PDB entry 8WI8 | electron microscopy, 2.70 A resolution | chains 7 and A of the 28 polymer chains in the assembly

# Chain 7
Name: 50S ribosomal protein L34
Organism: Mycolicibacterium smegmatis MC2 155
UniProtKB: A0R7K0 (RL34_MYCS2); residue numbers follow UniProt; this construct covers 1-47
Amino-acid sequence (47 residues; each row starts with the number of its first residue):
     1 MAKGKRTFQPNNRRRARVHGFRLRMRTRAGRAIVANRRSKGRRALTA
Not modelled in the structure: 1

# Chain A
Molecule: 23S rRNA
Organism: Mycolicibacterium smegmatis MC2 155
Sequence (3119 nucleotides; row label = number of the first residue in the row):
     2 AAGUGUUUAAGGGCGCAUGGUGGAUGCCUUGGCACUGGGAGCCGAUGAAG
    52 GACGUAGGAGGCUGCGAUAAGCCUCGGGGAGCUGUCAACCGAGCGUUGAU
   102 CCGAGGAUGUCCGAAUGGGGAAACCCGGCACGAGUGAUGUCGUGUCACCA
   152 GGCGCUGAAUAUAUAGGCGUCUGGGGGGAACGCGGGGAAGUGAAACAUCU
   202 CAGUACCCGUAGGAAGAGAAAACAAAAUGUGAUUCCGUGAGUAGUGGCGA
   252 GCGAAAGCGGAGGAUGGCUAAACCGUAUGCAUGUGAUACCGGGUAGGGGU
   302 UGUGUGUGCGGGGUUGUGGGACCUAUCUUUCCGGCUCUACCUGGCUGGAG
   352 GGCAGUGAGAAAAUGUUGUGGUUAGCGGAAAUGGCUUGGGAUGGCCUGCC
   402 GUAGACGGUGAGAGCCCGGUACGUGAAAACCCGACGUCUGUCUUGAUGGU
   452 GUUCCCGAGUAGCAGCGGGCCCGUGGAAUCUGCUGUGAAUCUGCCGGGAC
   502 CACCCGGUAAGCCUGAAUACUUCCCAGUGACCGAUAGCGGAUUAGUACCG
   552 UGAGGGAAUGGUGAAAAGUACCCCGGGAGGGGAGUGAAAGAGUACCUGAA
   602 ACCGUGCGCUUACAAUCCGUCAGAGCCCUCGACGUGUCGUGGGGUGAUGG
   652 CGUGCCUUUUGAAGAAUGAGCCUGCGAGUCAGGGACAUGUCGCGAGGUUA
   702 ACCCGGGUGGGGUAGCCGCAGCGAAAGCGAGUCUGAAUAGGGCGUAUCCA
   752 CACAAGAGUGUGUGGUGUAGUGGUGUGUUCUGGACCCGAAGCGGAGUGAU
   802 CUACCCAUGGCCAGGGUGAAGCGCGGGUAAGACCGCGUGGAGGCCCGAAC
   852 CCACUUAGGUUGAAGACUGAGGGGAUGAGCUGUGGGUAGGGGUGAAAGGC
   902 CAAUCAAACUCCGUGAUAGCUGGUUCUCCCCGAAAUGCAUUUAGGUGCAG
   952 CGUCGCAUGUUUCUUGCCGGAGGUAGAGCUACUGGAUGGCCGAUGGGCCC
  1002 CACAGGGUUACUGACGUCAGCCAAACUCCGAAUGCCGGUAAGUCCAAGAG
  1052 UGCGGCAGUGAGACGGCGGGGGAUAAGCUCCGUGCGUCGAGAGGGAAACA
  1102 GCCCAGAUCGCCGGCUAAGGCCCCUAAGCGUGUGCUAAGUGGAAAAGGAU
  1152 GUGCAGUCGCGAAGACAACCAGGAGGUUGGCUUAGAAGCAGCCACCCUUG
  1202 AAAGAGUGCGUAAUAGCUCACUGGUCAAGUGAUUGUGCGCCGAUAAUGUA
  1252 GCGGGGCUCAAGCACACCGCCGAAGCCGCGGCAGCCAACGUGUUGGCUGG
  1302 GUAGGGGAGCGUCCUGCAUCCGGUGAAGCCGCCGAGUGAUCGAGUGGUGG
  1352 AGGGUGUGGGAGUGAGAAUGCAGGCAUGAGUAGCGAUUAGGCAAGUGAGA
  1402 ACCUUGCCCGCCGAAAGACCAAGGGUUCCUGGGCCAGGCCAGUCCGCCCA
  1452 GGGUGAGUCGGGACCUAAGGCGAGGCCGACAGGCGUAGUCGAUGGACAAC
  1502 GGGUUGAUAUUCCCGUACCCGUGUAUGUGCGUCCAUGAUGAAUCAGCGGU
  1552 ACUAACCAUCCAAAACCACCGUGACCGCACCUUUCGGGGUGUGGCGUUGG
  1602 UGGGGCUGCAUGGGACCUUCGUUGGUAGUAGUCAAGCGAUGGGGUGACGC
  1652 AGGAAGGUAGCCGUACCGGUCAGUGGUAAUACCGGGGUAAGCCUGUAGGG
  1702 AGUCAGAUAGGUAAAUCCGUCUGGCAUAUAUCCUGAGAGGUGAUGCAUAG
  1752 CCGAGUGAGGCGAAUUCGGUGAUCCUAUGCUGCCGAGAAAAGCCUCUAGC
  1802 GAGGACAUACACGGCCCGUACCCCAAACCAACACAGGUGGUCAGGUAGAG
  1852 AAUACUAAGGCGUACGAGUGAACUAUGGUUAAGGAACUCGGCAAAAUGCC
  1902 CCCGUAACUUCGGGAGAAGGGGGACCCACAUGGCGUGUAAGCCUUUACGG
  1952 CCCAAGCGUGAGUGGGUGGCACAAACCAGUGAGAAGCGACUGUUUACUAA
  2002 AAACACAGGUCCGUGCGAAGUCGCAAGACGAUGUAUACGGACUGACGCCU
  2052 GCCCGGUGCUGGAAGGUUAAGAGGACCCGUUAACUCCCUUUGGGGGUGAA
  2102 GCGGAGAAUUUAAGCCCCAGUAAACGGCGGUGGUAACUAUAACCAUCCUA
  2152 AGGUAGCGAAAUUCCUUGUCGGGUAAGUUCCGACCUGCACGAAUGGCGUA
  2202 ACGACUUCUCAACUGUCUCAACCAUAGACUCGGCGAAAUUGCACUACGAG
  2252 UAAAGAUGCUCGUUACGCGCGGCAGGACGAAAAGACCCCGGGACCUUCAC
  2302 UACAACUUGGUAUUGGUGCUCGAUACGGUUUGUGUAGGAUAGGUGGGAGA
  2352 CUGUGAAGCUCACACGCCAGUGUGGGUGGAGUCGUUGUUGAAAUACCACU
  2402 CUGAUCGUAUUGGGCCUCUAACCUCGGACCGUAUAUCCGGUUCAGGGACA
  2452 GUGCCUGGUGGGUAGUUUAACUGGGGCGGUUGCCUCCUAAAAUGUAACGG
  2502 AGGCGCCCAAAGGUUCCCUCAACCUGGACGGCAAUCAGGUGUUGAGUGUA
  2552 AGUGCACAAGGGAGCUUGACUGCGAGACGGACAUGUCGAGCAGGGACGAA
  2602 AGUCGGGACUAGUGAUCCGGCACCUCUGAGUGGAAGGGGUGUCGCUCAAC
  2652 GGAUAAAAGGUACCCCGGGGAUAACAGGCUGAUCUUCCCCAAGAGUCCAU
  2702 AUCGACGGGAUGGUUUGGCACCUCGAUGUCGGCUCGUCGCAUCCUGGGGC
  2752 UGGAGCAGGUCCCAAGGGUUGGGCUGUUCGCCCAUUAAAGCGGCACGCGA
  2802 GCUGGGUUUAGAACGUCGUGAGACAGUUCGGUCUCUAUCCGCCGCGCGCG
  2852 UCAGAAGCUUGAGGAAACCUGUCCCUAGUACGAGAGGACCGGGACGGACG
  2902 AACCUCUGGUAUACCAGUUGUCCCACCAGGGGCACGGCUGGAUAGCCACG
  2952 UUCGGACAGGAUAACCGCUGAAAGCAUCUAAGCGGGAAACCUCUUCCAAG
  3002 ACCAGGCUUCUCACCCUCUAGGAGGGAUAAGGCCCCCCGCAGACCACGGG
  3052 AUUGAUAGACCAGACCUGGAAGCCUAGUAAUAGGUGCAGGGAACUGGCAC
  3102 UAACCGGCCGAAAACUUAC
Not modelled in the structure: 1171-1220, 1564-1607

# Chain 7 / chain A interface
Pairs across the interface (86; chain 7 residue first):
  Ala-2(7) / A854(A)  base contact
  Ala-2(7) / C868(A)  sugar contact
  Ala-2(7) / U869(A)  phosphate contact
  Ala-2(7) / G1837(A)  phosphate contact
  Ala-2(7) / G1838(A)  sugar contact
  Lys-3(7) / U803(A)  salt bridge to the phosphate
  Lys-3(7) / C868(A)  phosphate contact
  Gly-4(7) / G1837(A)  hydrogen bond to the base
  Gly-4(7) / G1838(A)  sugar contact
  Lys-5(7) / C802(A)  salt bridge to the phosphate
  Lys-5(7) / U803(A)  salt bridge to the phosphate
  Lys-5(7) / G883(A)  salt bridge to the phosphate
  Arg-6(7) / C802(A)  sugar contact
  Arg-6(7) / A867(A)  salt bridge to the phosphate
  Arg-6(7) / A904(A)  base contact
  Arg-6(7) / C1830(A)  sugar contact
  Arg-6(7) / A1831(A)  sugar contact
  Thr-7(7) / U801(A)  hydrogen bond to the sugar
  Thr-7(7) / C802(A)  sugar contact
  Thr-7(7) / A903(A)  base contact
  Phe-8(7) / U552(A)  sugar contact
  Phe-8(7) / U801(A)  sugar contact
  Phe-8(7) / C1830(A)  hydrogen bond to the sugar
  Phe-8(7) / A1831(A)  phosphate contact
  Gln-9(7) / U801(A)  hydrogen bond to the sugar
  Gln-9(7) / C1830(A)  sugar contact
  Pro-10(7) / A1423(A)  sugar contact
  Pro-10(7) / G1424(A)  sugar contact
  Pro-10(7) / C1830(A)  sugar contact
  Asn-11(7) / U801(A)  base contact
  Asn-11(7) / G885(A)  hydrogen bond to the phosphate
  Asn-11(7) / G1424(A)  phosphate contact
  Asn-12(7) / G1424(A)  hydrogen bond to the phosphate
  Asn-12(7) / G1425(A)  hydrogen bond to the phosphate
  Arg-13(7) / A122(A)  base contact
  Arg-13(7) / G885(A)  phosphate contact
  Arg-13(7) / G1492(A)  hydrogen bond to the phosphate
  Arg-13(7) / A1493(A)  salt bridge to the phosphate
  Arg-14(7) / U801(A)  hydrogen bond to the base
  Arg-14(7) / G885(A)  salt bridge to the phosphate
  Arg-14(7) / G886(A)  salt bridge to the phosphate
  Arg-15(7) / U552(A)  hydrogen bond to the phosphate
  Arg-15(7) / G553(A)  salt bridge to the phosphate
  Arg-15(7) / U801(A)  base contact
  Ala-16(7) / A122(A)  sugar contact
  Ala-16(7) / A123(A)  phosphate contact
  Arg-17(7) / G886(A)  salt bridge to the phosphate
  Val-18(7) / G799(A)  phosphate contact
  His-19(7) / U552(A)  hydrogen bond to the base
  His-19(7) / G553(A)  sugar contact
  His-19(7) / G799(A)  salt bridge to the phosphate
  Gly-20(7) / A123(A)  phosphate contact
  Phe-21(7) / G114(A)  sugar contact
  Phe-21(7) / A123(A)  stacking on the base
  Arg-22(7) / G121(A)  hydrogen bond to the base
  Arg-22(7) / A122(A)  salt bridge to the phosphate
  Arg-22(7) / A123(A)  hydrogen bond to the phosphate
  Arg-24(7) / G553(A)  sugar contact
  Arg-24(7) / U798(A)  hydrogen bond to the phosphate
  Arg-24(7) / G799(A)  salt bridge to the phosphate
  Arg-26(7) / C1472(A)  sugar contact
  Arg-28(7) / C209(A)  salt bridge to the phosphate
  Arg-28(7) / G210(A)  salt bridge to the phosphate
  Arg-28(7) / A1482(A)  hydrogen bond to the phosphate
  Arg-28(7) / G1483(A)  salt bridge to the phosphate
  Ala-29(7) / G797(A)  sugar contact
  Ile-33(7) / G797(A)  sugar contact
  Ile-33(7) / U798(A)  sugar contact
  Ala-35(7) / G179(A)  phosphate contact
  Asn-36(7) / G555(A)  hydrogen bond to the phosphate
  Arg-37(7) / A554(A)  salt bridge to the phosphate
  Arg-37(7) / G555(A)  salt bridge to the phosphate
  Arg-38(7) / A50(A)  base contact
  Arg-38(7) / G51(A)  sugar contact
  Lys-40(7) / G546(A)  base contact
  Lys-40(7) / G556(A)  salt bridge to the phosphate
  Lys-40(7) / G557(A)  hydrogen bond to the base
  Gly-41(7) / G546(A)  sugar contact
  Gly-41(7) / U547(A)  phosphate contact
  Arg-42(7) / G546(A)  sugar contact
  Arg-42(7) / U547(A)  phosphate contact
  Arg-42(7) / G555(A)  hydrogen bond to the base
  Arg-42(7) / G556(A)  hydrogen bond to the base
  Arg-42(7) / G557(A)  hydrogen bond to the base
  Arg-43(7) / U547(A)  hydrogen bond to the phosphate
  Leu-45(7) / A123(A)  base contact
Also at the interface, not in a pair above, chain 7 (39 interface residues in all): Leu-23, Met-25, Thr-46, Ala-47
Also at the interface, not in a pair above, chain A (50 interface residues in all): A115, A548, A800, C853, G1471, C1829

# In short
The interface between chain 7 and chain A involves 39 residues on one side and 50 on the other, with 21
hydrogen bonds, 19 salt bridges and 1 aromatic stacking contact. Among the polar pairs are Gly-4(7)/G1837(A),
Arg-14(7)/U801(A) and His-19(7)/U552(A).
Chain 7 is 50S ribosomal protein L34 and chain A is 23S rRNA, both from Mycolicibacterium smegmatis MC2 155;
the structure, Cryo- EM structure of Mycobacterium smegmatis 50S ribosomal subunit (body 1) of 70S ribosome,
bS1 and ..., was determined by electron microscopy, deposited together with 8WHX, 8WHY, 8WI7, 8WI9, 8WIB,
8WIC, 8WID and 8WIF.
